1LSW - chain A; structure by X-ray diffraction, 2.20 A resolution.

Chain A:
Name: Sensor protein FixL
From: Bradyrhizobium japonicum
Notes: EC 2.7.3.-; fragment: Heme doman (residues 141-270)
UniProt: P23222 (FIXL_BRAJA); numbering as in UniProt (aligned over 141-270)
Sequence (131 residues; row label = number of the first residue in the row):
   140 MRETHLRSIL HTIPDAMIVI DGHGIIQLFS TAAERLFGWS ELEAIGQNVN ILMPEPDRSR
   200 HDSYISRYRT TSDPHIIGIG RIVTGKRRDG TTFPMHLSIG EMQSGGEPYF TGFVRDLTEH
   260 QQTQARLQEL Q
Unresolved in the structure: 140-153
Construct notes: initiating methionine (140)
Curated features (UniProtKB/Swiss-Prot):
  - binding site (heme): H200
Ion coordination: heme Fe near H200 (its only coordinating residue here)
Ligand contacts: heme (HEM): I157, V158, I159, F176, V188, L191, M192, D196, H200, Y203, I204, R206, Y207, P213, H214, I215, I216, R220, V222, T223, G224, M234, L236, I238, F249, T250, G251

Overview:
Ligands of chain A: heme. Curated annotation (UniProt) lists heme-binding residue H200.
Chain A is Sensor protein FixL (Bradyrhizobium japonicum); the structure, Crystal structure of the ferrous
BjFixL heme domain, was determined by X-ray diffraction (same publication as 1LSV, 1LSX and 1LT0).
